7M47 - chains A and T of the 4 polymer chains in the assembly; structure by X-ray diffraction, 1.65 A resolution.

# Chain A
Name: DNA polymerase lambda
Organism: Homo sapiens
Notes: EC 2.7.7.7, 4.2.99.-
UniProt: Q9UGP5 (DPOLL_HUMAN); numbering as in UniProt; present here: 242-464, 470-575
Chain sequence (329 residues; numbered 242 to 575; 5 numbers in that range are skipped by the numbering (no residue carries them; nothing is unmodelled there); the number before each row is that of its first residue):
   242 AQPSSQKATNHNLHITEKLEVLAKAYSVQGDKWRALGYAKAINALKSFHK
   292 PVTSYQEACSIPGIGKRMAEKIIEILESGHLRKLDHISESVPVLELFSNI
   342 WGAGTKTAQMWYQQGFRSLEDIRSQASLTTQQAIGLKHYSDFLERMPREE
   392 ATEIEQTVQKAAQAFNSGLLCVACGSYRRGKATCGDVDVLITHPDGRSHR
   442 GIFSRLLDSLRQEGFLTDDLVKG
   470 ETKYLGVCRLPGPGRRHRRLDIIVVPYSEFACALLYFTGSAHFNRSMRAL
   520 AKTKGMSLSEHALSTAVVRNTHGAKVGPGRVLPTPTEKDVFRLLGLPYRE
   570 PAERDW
Unresolved in the structure: 242-250
Construct notes: conflict Lys463 (Ser in Q9UGP5), Gly464 (Gln in Q9UGP5), Thr471 (Gln in Q9UGP5); engineered mutation Ala543 (Cys in Q9UGP5)
Ion coordination: Na+ site 1: Cys300, Ile302, Ile305 (shared with 1 residue of chain D); Na+ site 2: Ser339, Ile341, Ala344 (shared with 1 residue of chain P); Na+ site 3: Asp427, Asp429, Asp490 (shared with 2 residues of chain P); Mg2+: Asp427, Asp429 (together with pyrophosphate) (shared with 1 residue of chain P)
Residues lining bound ligands:
  - pyrophosphate (PPV): Arg386, Gly416, Ser417, Arg420, Cys425, Gly426, Asp427, Asp429
  - s,r meso-tartaric acid (SRT): Glu330, Ser331, Val334, Tyr353, Arg358
Reported in the primary citation:
  - conformationally variable residues (side-chain flip): Asp427

# Chain T
Molecule: 11-nt DNA strand
Sequence (11 nucleotides; row label = number of the first residue in the row):
     1 CGGCAGTACTG

# Chain A / chain T interface
Pairs across the interface (28; chain A residue first):
  Trp274(A) - DC4(T)  stacking on the base
  Gln372(A) - DT10(T)  sugar contact
  Val462(A) - DC9(T)  phosphate contact
  Val462(A) - DT10(T)  phosphate contact
  Lys463(A) - DT10(T)  hydrogen bond to the phosphate
  Gly464(A) - DC9(T)  phosphate contact
  Glu470(A) - DC9(T)  hydrogen bond to the phosphate
  Thr471(A) - DC9(T)  hydrogen bond to the phosphate
  Lys472(A) - DA8(T)  hydrogen bond to the sugar
  Lys472(A) - DC9(T)  hydrogen bond to the phosphate
  Tyr505(A) - DG6(T)  base contact
  Arg514(A) - DA5(T)  salt bridge to the phosphate
  Arg517(A) - DA5(T)  hydrogen bond to the base
  Arg517(A) - DG6(T)  hydrogen bond to the base
  Ala518(A) - DA5(T)  sugar contact
  Lys521(A) - DC4(T)  phosphate contact
  Lys521(A) - DG6(T)  phosphate contact
  Ser526(A) - DG6(T)  phosphate contact
  Leu527(A) - DG6(T)  sugar contact
  Ser528(A) - DG6(T)  phosphate contact
  Ser528(A) - DT7(T)  phosphate contact
  Glu529(A) - DG6(T)  hydrogen bond to the base
  Glu529(A) - DT7(T)  sugar contact
  Glu529(A) - DA8(T)  sugar contact
  His530(A) - DT7(T)  hydrogen bond to the phosphate
  His530(A) - DA8(T)  salt bridge to the phosphate
  Arg538(A) - DG6(T)  salt bridge to the phosphate
  His541(A) - DG3(T)  sugar contact
Interface residues without a listed pair, chain A (24 interface residues in all): Leu277, Thr371, Leu461, Thr540
Interface residues without a listed pair, chain T (9 interface residues in all): DG11

# Overview
24 residues of chain A face 9 of chain T across their interface; the contacts include 9 hydrogen bonds, 3 salt
bridges and 1 aromatic stacking contact. Polar pairs include Arg517(A)-DA5(T), Arg517(A)-DG6(T) and
Glu529(A)-DG6(T). Chain A binds s,r meso-tartaric acid and pyrophosphate. The paper reports conformational
variability at Asp427(A).
Chain A is DNA polymerase lambda (Homo sapiens) and chain T is an 11-nt DNA strand; the structure, DNA
Polymerase Lambda, TTP:At Mg2+ Product State Ternary Complex, 60 min, was determined by X-ray diffraction,
deposited together with 7M43, 7M44, 7M45, 7M46, 7M48, 7M49 and 12 further entries.
